PDB entry 7KMT | electron microscopy, 3.70 A resolution | chains G and E of the 9 polymer chains in the assembly

== Chain G ==
Protein: Trafficking protein particle complex subunit BET5
Organism: Saccharomyces cerevisiae
UniProtKB: Q03630 (BET5_YEAST); residue numbers follow UniProt; this construct covers 1-159
Sequence (159 residues; each row starts with the number of its first residue):
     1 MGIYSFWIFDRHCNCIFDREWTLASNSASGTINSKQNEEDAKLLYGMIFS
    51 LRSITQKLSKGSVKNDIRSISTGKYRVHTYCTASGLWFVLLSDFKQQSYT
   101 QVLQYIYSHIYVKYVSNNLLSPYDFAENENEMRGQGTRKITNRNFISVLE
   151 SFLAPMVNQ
Not modelled in the structure: 1, 158-159

== Chain E ==
Protein: Trafficking protein particle complex subunit 33
Organism: Saccharomyces cerevisiae
UniProtKB: Q99394 (TRS33_YEAST); residue numbers follow UniProt; this construct covers 1-268
Sequence (268 residues; each row starts with the number of its first residue):
     1 MSSTHSNNVGHPQSSPQGPLTEQQRAQQQYQIFENSLPKVSQSVYQMLLN
    51 EMVPLAMGIERQISGDVISSDSNVTSENGNINNMIKRLKIEEHHTVDIIR
   101 SHNLIHELYKADEEEKEKVLARLRNIGFQIGLKLSELLIFSNNPNLKFKE
   151 MDLLLIMKFICRDVWKQIFGKQIDNLKTNHRGTFYLLDYDYRPIQSFSLE
   201 EDAKNEELKMIEPFLEIPVGIIRGVLSSLGYSSEEVICLASFIDRPTDRP
   251 KTAFPKGVSFHVQVTMPQ
Not modelled in the structure: 1-36, 65-87, 139-154, 180-182, 246-252, 264-268

== Interface between chain G and chain E ==
Residue-residue contacts - 30 pairs, chain G then chain E:
  Lys113(G) - Ser196(E)  hydrogen bond (backbone-side chain)
  Tyr114(G) - Gln195(E)
  Tyr114(G) - Ser196(E)
  Asn117(G) - Ser196(E)
  Asn117(G) - Phe197(E)
  Asn118(G) - Ser196(E)  hydrogen bond (side chain-backbone)
  Asn118(G) - Phe197(E)
  Asn118(G) - Ser198(E)  hydrogen bond (side chain-backbone)
  Leu119(G) - Glu51(E)
  Leu119(G) - Ser101(E)
  Leu119(G) - His102(E)
  Leu119(G) - Ile105(E)  hydrophobic
  Leu119(G) - Phe197(E)  hydrophobic
  Leu120(G) - His102(E)
  Leu120(G) - His106(E)
  Leu120(G) - Phe197(E)  hydrophobic
  Leu120(G) - Leu199(E)  hydrophobic
  Pro122(G) - His102(E)
  Tyr123(G) - Arg100(E)  hydrogen bond
  Thr141(G) - Glu200(E)  hydrogen bond
  Thr141(G) - Glu201(E)
  Asn142(G) - Leu199(E)
  Arg143(G) - Ser198(E)  hydrogen bond
  Arg143(G) - Leu199(E)  hydrogen bond (backbone-backbone)
  Arg143(G) - Lys204(E)
  Arg143(G) - Glu207(E)  salt bridge
  Arg143(G) - Ala253(E)  hydrogen bond (side chain-backbone)
  Arg143(G) - Phe254(E)
  Asn144(G) - Ser198(E)  hydrogen bond
  Asn144(G) - Ala253(E)  hydrogen bond (side chain-backbone)
Other interface residues (no listed pair), chain G (14 interface residues in all): Ser121, Asp124
Other interface residues (no listed pair), chain E (21 interface residues in all): Asn50, Pro54, Met210, Ile211

== Overview ==
The interface between chain G and chain E involves 14 residues on one side and 21 on the other, with 10
hydrogen bonds and 1 salt bridge. Polar contacts include Arg143(G)-Glu207(E), Lys113(G)-Ser196(E) and
Asn118(G)-Ser196(E).
Chain G is Trafficking protein particle complex subunit BET5 and chain E is Trafficking protein particle
complex subunit 33, both from Saccharomyces cerevisiae; the structure, Structure of the yeast
TRAPPIII-Ypt1(Rab1) complex, was determined by electron microscopy.
